7DJQ - chains B and A of the 3 polymer chains in the assembly; structure by X-ray diffraction, 2.30 A resolution.

Chain B (and A):
Protein: Cysteine synthase
From: Haemophilus influenzae (strain ATCC 51907 / DSM 11121 / KW20 / Rd)
Notes: EC 2.5.1.47; chain A of this document is another copy of the same molecule, construct and numbering; everything in this record applies to it too
Reference sequence: P45040 (CYSK_HAEIN); residue numbers follow UniProt; this construct covers 1-316
Amino-acid sequence (350 residues; row label = number of the first residue in the row; numbers below 1 keep their minus sign (Met-33 is residue -33)):
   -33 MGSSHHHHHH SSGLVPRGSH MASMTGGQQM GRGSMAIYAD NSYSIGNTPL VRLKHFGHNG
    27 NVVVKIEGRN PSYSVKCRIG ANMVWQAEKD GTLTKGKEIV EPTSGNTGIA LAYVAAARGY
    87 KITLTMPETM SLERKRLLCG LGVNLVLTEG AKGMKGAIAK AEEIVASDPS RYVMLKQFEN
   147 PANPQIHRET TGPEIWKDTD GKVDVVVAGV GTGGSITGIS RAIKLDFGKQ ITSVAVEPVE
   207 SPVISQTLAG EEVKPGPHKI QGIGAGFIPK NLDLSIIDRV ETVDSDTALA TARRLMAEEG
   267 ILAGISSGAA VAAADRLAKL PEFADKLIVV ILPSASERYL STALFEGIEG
Disordered / not traced: -33 to 0, 302-316 (chain A: -33 to -1, 302-316)
Modified residues: Lys42 ((2S)-2-amino-6-[[3-hydroxy-2-methyl-5-(phosphonooxymethyl)pyridin-4-yl]methylideneamino]hexanoic acid; LLP)
Differences from the reference sequence: initiating methionine (-33); expression tag (-32 to 0); engineered mutation Glu67 (Asp in P45040), Pro68 (Ala in P45040)
Ion coordination: Na+ near Ser300 (its only coordinating residue here)
UniProt features mapped onto this chain:
  - binding site (hydrogen sulfide): Asn7, Arg35, Leu268
  - binding site (pyridoxal 5'-phosphate): Asn72, Gly177 to Ser181, Ser272
  - modified residue: Lys42 (N6-(pyridoxal phosphate)lysine)

How chain B and chain A interact:
Pairs across the interface - 75 pairs, chain B then chain A:
  Met1(B) - Asp164(A)
  Met1(B) - Thr165(A)
  Met1(B) - Lys168(A)
  Ala2(B) - Leu16(A)
  Ala2(B) - Asp164(A)  hydrogen bond (backbone-backbone)
  Ile3(B) - Leu16(A)
  Ile3(B) - Arg18(A)
  Ile3(B) - Asp164(A)
  Tyr4(B) - Leu16(A)  hydrogen bond (backbone-backbone)
  Tyr4(B) - Val17(A)
  Tyr4(B) - Arg18(A)  hydrogen bond (backbone-backbone)
  Ala5(B) - Arg18(A)
  Ala5(B) - Lys20(A)
  Asp6(B) - Val17(A)
  Asn7(B) - Val17(A)
  Asn7(B) - Arg35(A)  hydrogen bond
  Asn7(B) - Gly266(A)  hydrogen bond (side chain-backbone)
  Asn7(B) - Ile267(A)
  Ser10(B) - Arg35(A)  hydrogen bond
  Pro15(B) - Tyr4(A)  hydrophobic
  Leu16(B) - Ala2(A)
  Leu16(B) - Ile3(A)
  Leu16(B) - Tyr4(A)  hydrogen bond (backbone-backbone)
  Val17(B) - Tyr4(A)
  Val17(B) - Asp6(A)
  Val17(B) - Asn7(A)
  Arg18(B) - Ile3(A)
  Arg18(B) - Tyr4(A)  hydrogen bond (backbone-backbone)
  Arg18(B) - Ala5(A)
  Lys20(B) - Ala5(A)
  Lys20(B) - Asp6(A)
  Lys20(B) - Ala83(A)
  Ile32(B) - Asn7(A)
  Gly34(B) - Tyr39(A)
  Arg35(B) - Asn7(A)  hydrogen bond
  Arg35(B) - Ser10(A)  hydrogen bond
  Arg35(B) - Asn36(A)
  Arg35(B) - Pro37(A)
  Asn36(B) - Arg35(A)
  Pro37(B) - Arg35(A)  hydrogen bond (backbone-side chain)
  Tyr39(B) - Gly34(A)
  Tyr39(B) - Arg35(A)  hydrogen bond
  Tyr39(B) - Tyr39(A)  hydrophobic
  Tyr79(B) - Gly266(A)
  Ala82(B) - Met262(A)
  Ala82(B) - Ala263(A)
  Ala82(B) - Glu264(A)
  Ala82(B) - Gly266(A)
  Ala83(B) - Lys20(A)
  Ala83(B) - Glu265(A)
  Leu103(B) - Leu268(A)  hydrophobic
  Gly106(B) - Met262(A)
  Gly106(B) - Ala263(A)
  Leu107(B) - Met262(A)
  Leu107(B) - Ala263(A)
  Lys163(B) - Ser0(A)
  Asp164(B) - Met1(A)
  Asp164(B) - Ala2(A)  hydrogen bond (backbone-backbone)
  Asp164(B) - Ile3(A)
  Asp166(B) - Ser0(A)
  Lys168(B) - Met1(A)
  Met262(B) - Ala82(A)
  Met262(B) - Gly106(A)
  Met262(B) - Leu107(A)  hydrophobic
  Ala263(B) - Ala82(A)
  Ala263(B) - Gly106(A)
  Glu264(B) - Ala82(A)
  Glu265(B) - Ala83(A)
  Gly266(B) - Asn7(A)  hydrogen bond (backbone-side chain)
  Gly266(B) - Tyr79(A)
  Gly266(B) - Ala82(A)
  Ile267(B) - Asn7(A)
  Leu268(B) - Leu103(A)  hydrophobic
  Leu268(B) - Leu107(A)  hydrophobic
  Ala301(B) - Tyr39(A)
Other interface residues (no listed pair), chain B (41 interface residues in all): Val29, Ser38, Gly108, Thr165
Other interface residues (no listed pair), chain A (42 interface residues in all): Pro15, Val29, Ile32, Ser38, Asp166, Arg259, Leu293, Ala301

Overview:
41 residues of chain B and 42 residues of chain A are in contact; the contacts include 14 hydrogen bonds.
Among the polar pairs are Asn7(B)-Arg35(A), Asn7(B)-Gly266(A) and Ser10(B)-Arg35(A). From UniProt: 3 hydrogen
sulfide-binding residues and 7 pyridoxal 5'-phosphate-binding residues on chain B.
Chain B and chain A are both Cysteine synthase (Haemophilus influenzae (strain ATCC 51907 / DSM 11121 / KW20 /
Rd)); the structure, Crystal Structure of O-acetyl L-serine sulfhydrylase from Haemophilus influenzae in
complex with C-Terminal peptide of ribosomal ..., was determined by X-ray diffraction.
